3IR5 - chains B and C of the 3 polymer chains in the assembly; structure by X-ray diffraction, 2.30 A resolution.

== Chain B ==
Molecule: Respiratory nitrate reductase 1 beta chain
Organism: Escherichia coli K-12
Notes: EC 1.7.99.4; fragment: NarH
UniProt: P11349 (NARH_ECOLI); residues 1-512 here = UniProt positions 1-512
Amino-acid sequence (512 residues; row label = number of the first residue in the row):
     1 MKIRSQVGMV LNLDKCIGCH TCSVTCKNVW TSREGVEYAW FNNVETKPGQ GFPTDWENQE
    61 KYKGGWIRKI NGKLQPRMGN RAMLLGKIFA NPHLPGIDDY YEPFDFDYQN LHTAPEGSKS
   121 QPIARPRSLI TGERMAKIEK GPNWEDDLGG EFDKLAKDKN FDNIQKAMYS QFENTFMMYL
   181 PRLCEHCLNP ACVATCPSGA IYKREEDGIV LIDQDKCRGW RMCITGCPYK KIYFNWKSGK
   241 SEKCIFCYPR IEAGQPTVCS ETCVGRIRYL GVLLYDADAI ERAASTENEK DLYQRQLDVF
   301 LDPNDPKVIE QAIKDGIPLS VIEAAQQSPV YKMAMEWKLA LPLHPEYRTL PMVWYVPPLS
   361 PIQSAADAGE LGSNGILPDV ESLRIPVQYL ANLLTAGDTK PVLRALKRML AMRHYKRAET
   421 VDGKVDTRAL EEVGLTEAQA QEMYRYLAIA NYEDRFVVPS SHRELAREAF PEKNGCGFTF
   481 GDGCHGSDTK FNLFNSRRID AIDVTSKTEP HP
Disordered / not traced: 510-512
Ion coordination: 4Fe-4S cluster Fe site 1: Cys16, Cys19, Cys22, Cys263; 4Fe-4S cluster Fe site 2: Cys26, Cys244, Cys247, Cys259; 4Fe-4S cluster Fe site 3: Cys184, Cys187, Cys192, Cys227; 3Fe-4S cluster Fe: Cys196, Cys217, Cys223
Residues lining bound ligands:
  - 3Fe-4S cluster (F3S): Thr195, Cys196, Pro197, Ser198, Ile201, Ile212, Cys217, Arg218, Gly219, Trp220, Arg221, Met222, Cys223, Ser241
  - heme (HEM): Ile88, Phe89, Trp220, Arg221
  - 4Fe-4S cluster (SF4), molecule 1: Cys16, Ile17, Gly18, Cys19, His20, Thr21, Cys22, Val44, Pro181, Cys263, Val264, Gly265, Ile267, Arg268
  - 4Fe-4S cluster (SF4), molecule 2: Cys26, Trp30, Phe41, Asn42, Leu183, Cys244, Ile245, Phe246, Cys247, Thr257, Val258, Cys259
  - 4Fe-4S cluster (SF4), molecule 3: Cys184, Glu185, His186, Cys187, Pro190, Ala191, Cys192, Val210, Cys227, Pro228, Tyr229, Ile232, Lys243

== Chain C ==
Molecule: Respiratory nitrate reductase 1 gamma chain
Organism: Escherichia coli K-12
Notes: EC 1.7.99.4; fragment: NarI
UniProt: P11350 (NARI_ECOLI); numbering as in UniProt (aligned over 1-225)
Amino-acid sequence (225 residues; each row starts with the number of its first residue):
     1 MQFLNMFFFD IYPYIAGAVF LIGSWLRYDY GQYTWRAASS QMLDRKGMNL ASNLFHIGIL
    61 GIFVGHFFGM LTPHWMYEAW LPIEVKQKMA MFAGGASGVL CLIGGVLLLK RRLFSPRVRA
   121 TTTGADILIL SLLVIQCALG LLTIPFSAQH MDGSEMMKLV GWAQSVVTFH GGASQHLDGV
   181 AFIFRLHLVL GMTLFLLFPF SRLIHIWSVP VEYLTRKYQL VRARH
Disordered / not traced: 73-77
Modified / non-standard residues: Met1 (n-formylmethionine; FME)
Ion coordination: heme Fe site 1: His56, His205; heme Fe site 2: His66, His187
Residues lining bound ligands:
  - phosphatidyl glycerol (AGA; (1S)-2-{[{[(2S)-2,3-dihydroxypropyl]oxy}(hydroxy)phosphoryl]oxy}-1-[(pentanoyloxy)methyl]ethyl octanoate): Leu21, Ser24, Trp25, Tyr28, Trp35, Trp207, Ser208
  - heme (HEM), molecule 1: Ala37, Ser39, Ser40, Gln41, Met48, Ser52, Phe55, His56, Ile59, Leu60, Leu108, Arg111, Arg112, Leu130, Leu133, Arg202, Leu203, His205, Ile206, Val209
  - heme (HEM), molecule 2: Ile59, Ile62, His66, Met70, Gln87, Ala90, Gly94, Gly95, Gly98, Leu133, Gln136, Cys137, Gly140, Leu141, Thr143, Ile144, Ser147, Met156, Leu159, Trp162, Phe184, His187, Leu188, Gly191, Met192, Leu194, Phe195

== How chain B and chain C interact ==
Contacting residue pairs - 107 pairs, chain B then chain C:
  Arg4(B) - Val221(C)
  Tyr38(B) - Met42(C)
  Trp66(B) - Tyr218(C)  hydrophobic
  Trp66(B) - Gln219(C)
  Pro76(B) - Tyr218(C)
  Asn80(B) - Tyr218(C)
  Arg81(B) - Tyr213(C)
  Arg81(B) - Leu214(C)
  Arg81(B) - Arg216(C)  hydrogen bond (side chain-backbone)
  Arg81(B) - Tyr218(C)  hydrogen bond
  Leu84(B) - Tyr213(C)
  Leu85(B) - Tyr213(C)  hydrophobic
  Leu85(B) - Leu214(C)  hydrophobic
  Ile88(B) - Pro210(C)  hydrophobic
  Phe89(B) - Ser52(C)  hydrogen bond (backbone-side chain)
  Phe89(B) - Asn53(C)
  Phe89(B) - His56(C)
  Phe89(B) - Leu60(C)  hydrophobic
  Ala90(B) - Gln41(C)
  Ala90(B) - Met48(C)
  Ala90(B) - Asn49(C)
  Asn91(B) - Gln41(C)  hydrogen bond (backbone-side chain)
  Leu94(B) - Gln41(C)
  Leu94(B) - Met42(C)
  Leu94(B) - Arg45(C)  hydrogen bond (backbone-side chain)
  Pro95(B) - Met42(C)
  Gly96(B) - Met42(C)
  Gly96(B) - Arg45(C)
  Ile97(B) - Met42(C)  hydrogen bond (backbone-backbone)
  Ile97(B) - Leu43(C)
  Ile97(B) - Arg117(C)
  Asp98(B) - Arg117(C)  salt bridge
  Asp99(B) - Arg45(C)  salt bridge
  Glu102(B) - Arg117(C)  salt bridge
  Ile130(B) - Arg117(C)
  Ile130(B) - Ala120(C)
  Ile130(B) - Thr121(C)
  Thr131(B) - Arg117(C)
  Thr131(B) - Ala120(C)
  Asn189(B) - Gln219(C)  hydrogen bond
  Pro190(B) - Gln219(C)  hydrogen bond (backbone-side chain)
  Val193(B) - Arg216(C)  hydrogen bond (backbone-side chain)
  Val193(B) - Tyr218(C)
  Val193(B) - Gln219(C)
  Val193(B) - Leu220(C)
  Ala194(B) - Tyr213(C)  hydrogen bond (backbone-side chain)
  Ala194(B) - Arg216(C)
  Ala194(B) - Tyr218(C)
  Thr195(B) - Tyr213(C)
  Cys196(B) - Tyr213(C)
  Cys196(B) - Arg216(C)  hydrogen bond (backbone-side chain)
  Pro197(B) - Pro210(C)  hydrophobic
  Pro197(B) - Tyr213(C)
  Ser198(B) - Glu212(C)
  Gly199(B) - Arg216(C)
  Gly199(B) - Leu220(C)
  Ile201(B) - Leu220(C)
  Tyr202(B) - Leu220(C)
  Tyr202(B) - Arg222(C)
  Lys203(B) - Leu220(C)  hydrogen bond (backbone-backbone)
  Lys203(B) - Val221(C)
  Lys203(B) - Arg222(C)  hydrogen bond (backbone-backbone)
  Arg204(B) - Arg222(C)
  Glu205(B) - Val221(C)
  Glu205(B) - Arg222(C)  hydrogen bond (backbone-backbone)
  Glu205(B) - Ala223(C)
  Glu206(B) - Arg224(C)
  Asp213(B) - Arg222(C)  salt bridge
  Gln214(B) - Tyr33(C)
  Asp215(B) - Gln32(C)
  Lys216(B) - Tyr28(C)  hydrogen bond
  Lys216(B) - Gln32(C)
  Cys217(B) - Trp35(C)
  Arg218(B) - Tyr28(C)
  Arg218(B) - Gln32(C)  hydrogen bond
  Arg218(B) - Trp35(C)  hydrogen bond (side chain-backbone)
  Arg218(B) - Arg36(C)
  Arg218(B) - Ala37(C)  hydrogen bond (backbone-backbone)
  Arg218(B) - Ser208(C)  hydrogen bond
  Trp220(B) - His205(C)
  Trp220(B) - Ser208(C)
  Trp220(B) - Pro210(C)
  Arg221(B) - Ser39(C)
  Arg221(B) - Gln41(C)  hydrogen bond
  Phe234(B) - Ser39(C)
  Trp236(B) - Met42(C)  hydrophobic
  Trp236(B) - Thr121(C)
  Ser238(B) - Tyr33(C)
  Ser238(B) - Arg36(C)  hydrogen bond (backbone-side chain)
  Gly239(B) - Arg36(C)
  Lys240(B) - Gln32(C)  hydrogen bond (side chain-backbone)
  Lys240(B) - Tyr33(C)
  Lys240(B) - Trp35(C)
  Lys240(B) - Arg36(C)
  Pro318(B) - Arg224(C)
  Ser461(B) - Arg224(C)  hydrogen bond (backbone-side chain)
  His462(B) - Arg224(C)  hydrogen bond (backbone-side chain)
  Leu465(B) - Arg224(C)
  Arg467(B) - His225(C)  hydrogen bond (side chain-backbone)
  Gly483(B) - Tyr30(C)
  Asp488(B) - His225(C)  salt bridge
  Asn492(B) - Tyr30(C)
  Leu493(B) - Trp25(C)
  Leu493(B) - Leu26(C)  hydrophobic
  Leu493(B) - Tyr30(C)  hydrogen bond (backbone-side chain)
  Phe494(B) - Leu26(C)  hydrophobic
  Phe494(B) - Tyr30(C)  hydrogen bond (backbone-side chain)
Interface residues without a listed pair, chain B (67 interface residues in all): Leu74, Ala82, Tyr100, Ala200, Gly219, Asn235, Glu242, Ala466
Interface residues without a listed pair, chain C (45 interface residues in all): Asp29, Ala38, Ile57, Pro116, Val209, Thr215, Lys217

== In short ==
67 residues of chain B and 45 residues of chain C are in contact; the contacts include 27 hydrogen bonds and 5
salt bridges. Polar pairs include Asp98(B)-Arg117(C), Asp99(B)-Arg45(C) and Glu102(B)-Arg117(C). One heme
molecule is bound between chain B and chain C.
Chain B is Respiratory nitrate reductase 1 beta chain and chain C is Respiratory nitrate reductase 1 gamma
chain, both from Escherichia coli K-12; the structure, Crystal structure of NarGHI mutant NarG-H49C, was
determined by X-ray diffraction (same publication as 3IR6 and 3IR7).
